6VON - chains B and D of the 26 polymer chains in the assembly; structure by electron microscopy, 3.35 A resolution.

[Chain B]
Name: ATP synthase subunit alpha, chloroplastic
Organism: Spinacia oleracea
Notes: EC 7.1.2.2
Reference sequence: P06450 (ATPA_SPIOL); numbering as in UniProt (aligned over 1-507)
Amino-acid sequence (507 residues; numbered 1 to 507; the number before each row is that of its first residue):
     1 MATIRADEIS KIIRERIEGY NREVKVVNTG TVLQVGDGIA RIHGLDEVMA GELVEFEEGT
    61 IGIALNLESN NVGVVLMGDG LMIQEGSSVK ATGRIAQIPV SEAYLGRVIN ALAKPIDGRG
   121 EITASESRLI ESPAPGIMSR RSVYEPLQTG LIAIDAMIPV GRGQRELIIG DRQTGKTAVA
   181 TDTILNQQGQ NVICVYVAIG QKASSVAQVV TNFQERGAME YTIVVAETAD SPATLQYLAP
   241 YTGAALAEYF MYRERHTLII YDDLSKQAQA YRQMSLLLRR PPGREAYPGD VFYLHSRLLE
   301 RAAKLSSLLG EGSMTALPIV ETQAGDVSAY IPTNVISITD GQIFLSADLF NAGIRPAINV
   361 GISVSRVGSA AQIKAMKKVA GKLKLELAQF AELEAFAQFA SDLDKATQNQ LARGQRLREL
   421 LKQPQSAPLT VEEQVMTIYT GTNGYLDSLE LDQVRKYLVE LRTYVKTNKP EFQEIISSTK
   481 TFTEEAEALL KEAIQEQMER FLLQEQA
Disordered / not traced: 1, 504-507
Small-molecule neighbours:
  - ATP (adenosine-5'-triphosphate), molecule 1: D171, R172, Q173, T174, G175, K176, T177, A178, Q201, E321, F350, R355, P356, Q423, P424, Q425
  - ATP, molecule 2: S337, V364, R366
  - tentoxin (TTX): A50, G51, I63, A64, L65, V75, A96, I130, E131, Y237, L238, M274, Y293, R297

[Chain D]
Name: ATP synthase subunit beta, chloroplastic
Organism: Spinacia oleracea
Notes: EC 7.1.2.2
Reference sequence: P00825 (ATPB_SPIOL); residue numbers follow UniProt; this construct covers 1-498
Amino-acid sequence (498 residues; row label = number of the first residue in the row):
     1 MRINPTTSDP GVSTLEKKNL GRIAQIIGPV LDVAFPPGKM PNIYNALIVK GRDTAGQPMN
    61 VTCEVQQLLG NNRVRAVAMS ATDGLTRGME VIDTGAPLSV PVGGATLGRI FNVLGEPVDN
   121 LGPVDTRTTS PIHRSAPAFT QLDTKLSIFE TGIKVVDLLA PYRRGGKIGL FGGAGVGKTV
   181 LIMELINNIA KAHGGVSVFG GVGERTREGN DLYMEMKESG VINEQNIAES KVALVYGQMN
   241 EPPGARMRVG LTALTMAEYF RDVNEQDVLL FIDNIFRFVQ AGSEVSALLG RMPSAVGYQP
   301 TLSTEMGSLQ ERITSTKEGS ITSIQAVYVP ADDLTDPAPA TTFAHLDATT VLSRGLAAKG
   361 IYPAVDPLDS TSTMLQPRIV GEEHYEIAQR VKETLQRYKE LQDIIAILGL DELSEEDRLT
   421 VARARKIERF LSQPFFVAEV FTGSPGKYVG LAETIRGFQL ILSGELDSLP EQAFYLVGNI
   481 DEATAKAMNL EMESKLKK
Disordered / not traced: 1-16, 495-498
Small-molecule neighbours:
  - ATP (adenosine-5'-triphosphate), molecule 1: G173, A174, G175, V176, G177, K178, T179, V180, E204, R205, E208, D273, N274, Y362, P363, F435, A438, F441, T442
  - ATP, molecule 2: S372, L375, Q376, Y385
  - tentoxin (TTX): G28, A81, T82, D83

[Chain B / chain D interface]
Pairs across the interface (77; chain B residue first):
  G44(B) - R87(D)
  L45(B) - R87(D)  hydrogen bond (backbone-side chain)
  D46(B) - R87(D)
  E47(B) - T86(D)
  E47(B) - R87(D)
  V48(B) - T86(D)
  M49(B) - G84(D)
  M49(B) - L85(D)
  M49(B) - T86(D)
  A50(B) - T82(D)
  A50(B) - D83(D)
  A50(B) - G84(D)  hydrogen bond (backbone-backbone)
  A50(B) - L85(D)  hydrogen bond (backbone-backbone)
  L65(B) - I26(D)
  N66(B) - I26(D)
  N66(B) - I27(D)
  L67(B) - Q25(D)
  L67(B) - I26(D)  hydrogen bond (backbone-backbone)
  L67(B) - R87(D)
  E68(B) - A24(D)
  E68(B) - Q25(D)
  E68(B) - R87(D)  hydrogen bond (backbone-side chain)
  S69(B) - A24(D)
  S69(B) - Q25(D)  hydrogen bond
  S69(B) - R73(D)  hydrogen bond
  I95(B) - G84(D)
  A134(B) - N240(D)
  G136(B) - T206(D)
  I137(B) - T206(D)
  I137(B) - N210(D)
  I137(B) - Y236(D)  hydrophobic
  M138(B) - V118(D)
  M138(B) - D119(D)
  M138(B) - N120(D)
  M138(B) - Y213(D)  hydrophobic
  R140(B) - N210(D)
  R165(B) - R205(D)
  R280(B) - L288(D)
  P281(B) - P293(D)  hydrophobic
  G283(B) - V296(D)
  R284(B) - P330(D)
  R284(B) - A331(D)
  R284(B) - D333(D)  salt bridge
  R284(B) - D336(D)  salt bridge
  G289(B) - E284(D)
  D290(B) - E284(D)
  F292(B) - M239(D)  hydrophobic
  F292(B) - R277(D)
  F292(B) - Q280(D)
  Y293(B) - M239(D)
  Y293(B) - P242(D)
  Y293(B) - R246(D)
  Y293(B) - E284(D)
  S296(B) - M239(D)  hydrogen bond (side chain-backbone)
  E300(B) - R205(D)
  E300(B) - T206(D)  hydrogen bond
  E300(B) - M239(D)
  E300(B) - N240(D)
  V327(B) - R354(D)
  S328(B) - A331(D)
  S328(B) - D332(D)
  A329(B) - A331(D)
  T333(B) - A174(D)
  T333(B) - Y328(D)
  I336(B) - A174(D)
  I336(B) - R205(D)  hydrogen bond (backbone-side chain)
  S337(B) - A174(D)
  S337(B) - R205(D)  hydrogen bond (backbone-side chain)
  S337(B) - R277(D)  hydrogen bond
  I338(B) - R205(D)  hydrogen bond (backbone-side chain)
  I338(B) - M239(D)  hydrophobic
  T339(B) - R205(D)  hydrogen bond (backbone-side chain)
  D340(B) - R205(D)  salt bridge
  D340(B) - R207(D)  salt bridge
  R366(B) - R207(D)
  R366(B) - E208(D)  salt bridge
  R366(B) - F441(D)
Other interface residues (no listed pair), chain B (48 interface residues in all): G51, V72, P135, R141, S142, P282, R297, N334, K405
Other interface residues (no listed pair), chain D (53 interface residues in all): G28, I110, G175, T179, V180, E204, G209, M214, E241, P243, A287, G297, S494

[In short]
Chain B and chain D form an interface of 48 and 53 residues respectively, with 14 hydrogen bonds and 5 salt
bridges. Polar pairs include R284(B)-D333(D), R284(B)-D336(D) and D340(B)-R205(D). One ATP molecule and one
tentoxin molecule are bound between chain B and chain D.
Chain B is ATP synthase subunit alpha, chloroplastic and chain D is ATP synthase subunit beta, chloroplastic,
both from Spinacia oleracea; the structure, Chloroplast ATP synthase (R1, CF1FO), was determined by electron
microscopy (same publication as 6VM1, 6VM4, 6VMB, 6VMD, 6VMG, 6VOF and 8 further entries).
